Entry 7F1O (electron microscopy, 3.13 A resolution); this record covers chains F and A of the 5 polymer chains in the assembly.

== Chain F ==
Molecule: D(1A) dopamine receptor
Organism: Homo sapiens
UniProt: P21728 (DRD1_HUMAN); numbering as in UniProt (aligned over 1-446)
Amino-acid sequence (473 residues; row label = number of the first residue in the row; numbers below 1 keep their minus sign (Met-26 is residue -26)):
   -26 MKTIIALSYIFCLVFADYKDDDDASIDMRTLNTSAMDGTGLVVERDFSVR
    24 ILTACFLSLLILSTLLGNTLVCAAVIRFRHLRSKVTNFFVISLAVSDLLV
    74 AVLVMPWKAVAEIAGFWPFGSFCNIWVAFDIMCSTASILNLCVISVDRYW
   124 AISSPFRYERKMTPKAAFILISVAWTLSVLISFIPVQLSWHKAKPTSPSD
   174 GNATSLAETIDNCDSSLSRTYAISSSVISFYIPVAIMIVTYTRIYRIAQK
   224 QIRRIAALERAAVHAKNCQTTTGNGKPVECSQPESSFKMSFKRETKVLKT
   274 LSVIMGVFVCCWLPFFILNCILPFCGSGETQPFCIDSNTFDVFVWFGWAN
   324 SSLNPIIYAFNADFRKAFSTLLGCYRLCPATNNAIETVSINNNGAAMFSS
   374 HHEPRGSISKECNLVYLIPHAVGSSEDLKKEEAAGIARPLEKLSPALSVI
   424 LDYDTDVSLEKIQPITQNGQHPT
Unresolved in the structure: -26 to 19, 167-184, 238-263, 300-305, 347-446
Cystine bridges: Cys96-Cys186
Construct notes: initiating methionine (-26); expression tag (-25 to 0)
Small-molecule neighbours: L-dopamine (LDP): Asp103, Ile104, Ser107, Thr108, Leu190, Tyr194, Ala195, Ser198, Ser199, Ser202, Phe288, Phe289, Asn292, Val317, Trp321
From the paper describing this entry:
  - mutagenesis - A221V: unchanged signaling in response to L-dopamine
  - mutagenesis - A221L: decreased signaling in response to L-dopamine

== Chain A ==
Molecule: Guanine nucleotide-binding protein G(s) subunit alpha isoforms short, Isoform Gnas-2 of Guanine nucleotide-binding protein G(s) subunit alpha isoforms short
Organism: Homo sapiens
UniProt: P63092 (GNAS2_HUMAN); the construct has insertions or renumbered stretches relative to UniProt, so the offset changes along the chain: 6-64 = UniProt 6-64; 204-254 = UniProt 190-240; 265-394 = UniProt 251-380
Amino-acid sequence (248 residues; each row starts with the number of its first residue; note: 141 numbers in that range are skipped by the numbering (no residue carries them; nothing is unmodelled there)):
     6 NSKTEDQRNEEKAQREANKKIEKQLQKDKQVYRATHRLLLLGADNSGKST
    56 IVKQMRILHGGS
   199 GGSGGTSGIFETKFQVDKVNFHMFDVGGQRDERRKWIQCFNDVTAIIFVV
   249 DSSDYN
   265 RLQEALNLFKSIWNNRWLRTISVILFLNKQDLLAEKVLAGKSKIEDYFPE
   315 FARYTTPEDATPEPGEDPRVTRAKYFIRDEFLRISTASGDGRHYCYPHFT
   365 CAVDTENARRIFNDCRDIIQRMHLRQYELL
Unresolved in the structure: 6-11, 199-205
Construct notes: engineered mutation Asp49 (Gly in P63092), Asn50 (Glu in P63092), Asp249 (Ala235 in P63092), Asp252 (Ser238 in P63092), Ala372 (Ile358 in P63092), Ile375 (Val361 in P63092); linker (65-67, 199-203)
Ion coordination: Mg2+: Ser54 (together with GDP)
Small-molecule neighbours: GDP (guanosine-5'-diphosphate): Asp49, Asn50, Ser51, Gly52, Lys53, Ser54, Thr55, Asn292, Lys293, Asp295, Leu296, Cys365, Ala366
From the paper describing this entry:
  - Mg2+ coordination: Asp223
  - conformationally variable residues (loop rearrangement, side-chain flip): Gln59, His64, Phe212, Phe219, Val367, Phe376
  - binding site for GDP: Lys293
  - mutagenesis - Q59L, V367A: increased catalytic activity
  - mutagenesis - Q59A, T369A: unchanged catalytic activity
  - mutagenesis - Q59L, V367A: increased catalytic activity with D(1A) dopamine receptor (chain F)
  - mutagenesis - Q59A, T369A: unchanged catalytic activity with D(1A) dopamine receptor (chain F)
  - mutagenesis - N23A/I26A/E27A/L30A: abolished binding to D(1A) dopamine receptor (chain F)
  - mutagenesis - Y37F: unchanged binding to D(1A) dopamine receptor (chain F)

== Chain F / chain A interface ==
Pairs across the interface (47):
  Lys57(F) with Arg38(A)
  Arg121(F) with Tyr391(A)
  Ala124(F) with His387(A), hydrogen bond (backbone-side chain)
  Ile125(F) with Gln384(A), hydrogen bond (backbone-side chain); His387(A); Leu388(A), hydrophobic; Tyr391(A), hydrophobic; Leu393(A), hydrophobic
  Ser126(F) with Arg380(A)
  Pro128(F) with Arg380(A); Ile383(A), hydrophobic
  Phe129(F) with His41(A); Val217(A), hydrophobic; Phe376(A), hydrophobic; Arg380(A); Ile383(A), hydrophobic
  Glu132(F) with Arg38(A), hydrogen bond (backbone-side chain); His41(A), salt bridge; Ile383(A)
  Ile217(F) with Leu393(A), hydrophobic
  Ile220(F) with Gln384(A)
  Ala221(F) with Leu388(A), hydrophobic; Leu393(A)
  Gln224(F) with Asp381(A); Gln384(A), hydrogen bond; Arg385(A), hydrogen bond
  Ile225(F) with Leu394(A)
  Arg227(F) with Asp381(A), salt bridge
  Ile228(F) with Tyr358(A); Arg385(A)
  Leu231(F) with Arg342(A); Leu346(A), hydrophobic; Cys359(A)
  Glu232(F) with Thr350(A)
  Ala234(F) with Arg342(A); Asp343(A)
  Ala235(F) with Leu346(A); Thr350(A)
  His237(F) with Thr319(A)
  Arg266(F) with Leu394(A)
  Lys269(F) with Glu392(A); Leu394(A)
  Val270(F) with Leu393(A); Leu394(A)
  Thr273(F) with Leu393(A)
  Leu274(F) with Leu393(A), hydrophobic
  Asn334(F) with Gln390(A)
Other interface residues (no listed pair), chain F (30 interface residues in all): Thr59, Asp120, Arg133, Arg233
Other interface residues (no listed pair), chain A (28 interface residues in all): Lys216, Glu322, Arg347, Pro361, Cys379
From the paper, about this interface:
  - pairs named by the authors: Phe376(A)-Phe129(F)

== Overview ==
Chain F and chain A form an interface of 30 and 28 residues respectively, with 5 hydrogen bonds and 2 salt
bridges. Among the polar pairs are Glu132(F)-His41(A), Arg227(F)-Asp381(A) and Ala124(F)-His387(A). The paper
describes a contact between Phe376(A) and Phe129(F). The paper reports a binding site for GDP at Lys293(A);
Q59L and V367A of chain A increase catalytic activity; 8 substitutions were tested in all.
Here chain F is D(1A) dopamine receptor and chain A is Guanine nucleotide-binding protein G(s) subunit alpha
isoforms short, Isoform Gnas-2 of Guanine nucleotide-binding protein G(s) subunit alpha isoforms short, both
from Homo sapiens. Entry 7F1O (Cryo-EM structure of the GDP-bound dopamine receptor 1 and mini-Gs complex with
Nb35) was determined by electron microscopy, deposited together with 7F0T, 7F1Z, 7F23 and 7F24.
